3L71 - chains D and J of the 20 polymer chains in the assembly; structure by X-ray diffraction, 2.84 A resolution.

Chain D:
Protein: Mitochondrial cytochrome c1, heme protein
Source organism: Gallus gallus
Notes: EC 1.10.2.2
UniProtKB: D0VX26 (D0VX26_CHICK); residues 1-241 here = UniProt positions 1-241
Sequence (241 residues; row label = number of the first residue in the row):
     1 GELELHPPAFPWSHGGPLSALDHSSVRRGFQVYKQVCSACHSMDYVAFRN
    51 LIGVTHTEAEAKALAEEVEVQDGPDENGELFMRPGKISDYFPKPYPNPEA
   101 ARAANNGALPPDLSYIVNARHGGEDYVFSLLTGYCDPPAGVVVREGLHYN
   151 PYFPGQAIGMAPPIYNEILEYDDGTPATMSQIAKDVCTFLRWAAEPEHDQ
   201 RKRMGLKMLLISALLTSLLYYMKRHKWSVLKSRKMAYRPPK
Metal / ion sites: heme c Fe: His41, Met160
Small-molecule neighbours: heme c (HEC): Val32, Val36, Cys37, Ala39, Cys40, His41, Asn105, Ala108, Leu109, Pro110, Pro111, Leu113, Ile116, Arg120, Tyr126, Val127, Leu130, Leu131, Phe153, Ile158, Gly159, Met160, Pro163, Ile164, Val186, Leu190

Chain J:
Protein: Mitochondrial ubiquinol-cytochrome c reductase 7.2 kda protein
Source organism: Gallus gallus
Notes: EC 1.10.2.2
UniProtKB: D0VX27 (D0VX27_CHICK); residues 4-64 here correspond to UniProt positions 1-61 (UniProt number = residue number - 3)
Sequence (61 residues; each row starts with the number of its first residue):
     4 ALLRQAYSALFRRTSTFALTVVLGAVLFERAFDQGADAIFEHLNEGKLWK
    54 HIKHKYEASEE

Interface between chain D and chain J:
Residue-residue contacts (37):
  Ser13(D) with Lys50(J), hydrogen bond (backbone-side chain)
  Leu18(D) with Phe43(J); Asn47(J), hydrogen bond (backbone-side chain)
  Ser19(D) with Asn47(J); Lys50(J)
  Ala20(D) with Phe43(J), hydrophobic; Asn47(J), hydrogen bond (backbone-side chain); Lys50(J), hydrogen bond (backbone-side chain); Leu51(J), hydrophobic
  Leu21(D) with Lys50(J)
  Asp22(D) with Gly49(J); Lys50(J)
  His23(D) with Lys50(J), hydrogen bond (backbone-backbone); Trp52(J)
  Ser24(D) with Ile55(J)
  Arg27(D) with Tyr59(J)
  Gly53(D) with Trp52(J)
  Val54(D) with Trp52(J)
  Thr55(D) with Trp52(J)
  His56(D) with Trp52(J)
  Thr57(D) with Trp52(J); Tyr59(J), hydrogen bond (side chain-backbone); Glu60(J)
  Glu60(D) with Tyr59(J); Glu63(J)
  Asp199(D) with Phe43(J); Leu51(J)
  Arg203(D) with Asp40(J), salt bridge; Phe43(J); Glu44(J), salt bridge
  Leu206(D) with Ala39(J)
  Lys207(D) with Phe35(J); Asp36(J), salt bridge; Ala39(J)
  Leu210(D) with Phe35(J), hydrophobic
  Ile211(D) with Phe31(J), hydrophobic; Phe35(J), hydrophobic
Interface residues without a listed pair, chain D (23 interface residues in all): Lys202, Leu214
Interface residues without a listed pair, chain J (18 interface residues in all): Ile42, Leu46

Overview:
The interface between chain D and chain J involves 23 residues on one side and 18 on the other; the contacts
include 6 hydrogen bonds and 3 salt bridges. Polar pairs include Arg203(D)-Asp40(J), Arg203(D)-Glu44(J) and
Lys207(D)-Asp36(J). Chain D binds heme c.
Here chain D is Mitochondrial cytochrome c1, heme protein and chain J is Mitochondrial ubiquinol-cytochrome c
reductase 7.2 kda protein, both from Gallus gallus. Entry 3L71 (Cytochrome BC1 complex from chicken with
azoxystrobin bound) was determined by X-ray diffraction.
